2ORS - chain A; structure by X-ray diffraction, 2.00 A resolution.

== Chain A ==
Molecule: Nitric oxide synthase, inducible
Source organism: Mus musculus
Notes: EC 1.14.13.39; fragment: oxygenase domain 114-498
UniProtKB: P29477 (NOS2_MOUSE); numbering as in UniProt (aligned over 114-498)
Chain sequence (389 residues; row label = number of the first residue in the row):
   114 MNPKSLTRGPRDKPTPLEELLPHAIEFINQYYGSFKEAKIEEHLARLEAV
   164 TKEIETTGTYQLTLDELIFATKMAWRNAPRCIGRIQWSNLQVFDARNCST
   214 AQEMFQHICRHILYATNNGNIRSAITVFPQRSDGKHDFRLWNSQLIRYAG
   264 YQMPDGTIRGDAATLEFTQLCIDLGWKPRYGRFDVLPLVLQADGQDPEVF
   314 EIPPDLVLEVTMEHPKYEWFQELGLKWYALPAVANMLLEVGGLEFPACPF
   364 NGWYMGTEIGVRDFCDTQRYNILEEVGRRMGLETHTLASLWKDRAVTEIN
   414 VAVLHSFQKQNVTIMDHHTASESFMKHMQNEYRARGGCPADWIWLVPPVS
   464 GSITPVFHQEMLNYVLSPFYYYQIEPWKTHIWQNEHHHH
Unresolved in the structure: 265-271, 326-335, 369-411, 444-477, 498-502
Construct notes: expression tag (499-502)
Curated features (UniProtKB/Swiss-Prot):
  - binding site (heme b): C194, Y485
  - binding site (L-arginine): Q257, W366, Y367, E371
  - binding site ((6R)-L-erythro-5,6,7,8-tetrahydrobiopterin): R375, I456, W457, F470
  - natural variant: C211 (C211R: In strain: NOD/LtJ)
Metal / ion sites: heme Fe: C194 (together with 391)
Small-molecule neighbours:
  - 391 (4-(1,3-benzodioxol-5-yloxy)-2-[4-(1H-imidazol-1-yl)phenoxy]-6-methylpyrimidine): C194, Q257, R260, P344, A345, V346, F363, N364, G365, W366, Y367, M368
  - heme (HEM): T184, W188, A191, P192, R193, C194, I195, G196, Q199, L203, S236, M349, F363, N364, G365, W366, M368, Y483, Y485

== In short ==
Bound to chain A: heme and compound 391. UniProt lists heme b-binding residues C194 and Y485, 4
L-arginine-binding residues and 4 (6R)-L-erythro-5,6,7,8-tetrahydrobiopterin-binding residues.
Chain A is Nitric oxide synthase, inducible (Mus musculus); the structure, Murine Inducible Nitric Oxide
Synthase Oxygenase Domain (DELTA 114)
4-(Benzo[1,3]dioxol-5-yloxy)-2-(4-imidazol-1-yl-phenoxy)-6-methyl-pyrimidine Complex, was determined by X-ray
diffraction together with 2ORQ, 2ORR, 2ORT, 2ORO and 2ORP from the same study.
